PDB entry 4YBZ | X-ray diffraction, 2.10 A resolution | chains A and B of the 4 polymer chains in the assembly

== Chain A ==
Molecule: alpha subunit of Acyl-CoA synthetase (NDP forming)
From: Korarchaeum cryptofilum (strain OPF8)
UniProtKB: B1L3C9 (B1L3C9_KORCO); residues 1-464 here = UniProt positions 1-464
Sequence (464 residues; each row starts with the number of its first residue):
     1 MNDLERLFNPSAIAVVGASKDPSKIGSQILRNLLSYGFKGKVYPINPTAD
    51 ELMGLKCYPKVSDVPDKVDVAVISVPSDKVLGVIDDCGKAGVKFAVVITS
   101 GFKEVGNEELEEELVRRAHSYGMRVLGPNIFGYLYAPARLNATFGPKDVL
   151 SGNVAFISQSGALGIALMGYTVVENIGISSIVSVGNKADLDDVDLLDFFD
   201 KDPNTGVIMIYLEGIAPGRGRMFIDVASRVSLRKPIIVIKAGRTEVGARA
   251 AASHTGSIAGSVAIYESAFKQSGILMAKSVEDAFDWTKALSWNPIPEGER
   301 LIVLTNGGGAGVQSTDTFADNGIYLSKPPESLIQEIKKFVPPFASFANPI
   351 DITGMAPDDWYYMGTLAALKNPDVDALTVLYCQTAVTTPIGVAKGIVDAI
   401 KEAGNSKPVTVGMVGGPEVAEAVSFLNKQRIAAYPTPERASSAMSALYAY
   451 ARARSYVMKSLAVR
Unresolved in the structure: 1
Modified residues: H254 (N1-phosphonohistidine; NEP)
Ion coordination: Mg2+: H254 (shared with 1 residue of chain C)
Reported in the primary citation:
  - post-translational modification sites: H254
  - contacts within the chain: G161-H254, A162-H254, E213-H254
  - specificity-determining residues: F144, A162, I165, M355, T384, A385 (proposed by the authors, not directly observed)

== Chain B ==
Molecule: beta subunit of Acyl-CoA synthetase (NDP forming)
From: Korarchaeum cryptofilum (strain OPF8)
UniProtKB: B1L7P8 (B1L7P8_KORCO); residues 1-230 here = UniProt positions 1-230
Sequence (230 residues; row label = number of the first residue in the row):
     1 MSSRDLLLKAKENGRKSLLEHEAKYFISSYGIPVTNIRLAKSEEEAVNFS
    51 REIGFPVVLKIVSPQVVHKSDVGGVKVNLRSEEEVRKAYREIIENVKRNV
   101 PNAEIEGILVQEFAPPGVELIIGLLRDPQFGPTVMFGLGGVFVELFRDVS
   151 FRVAPLSEQDAESMIKEVKAYKLLTGFRGMEPVDIEAIKDALIRAGRIGV
   201 ENEEIAEMDLNPVIAYPKGIKVVDARIILR
Unresolved in the structure: 1
Reported in the primary citation:
  - binding site for the ligand ADP: K69
  - catalytic residues: H68, R178, R226 (proposed by the authors, not directly observed)

== Chain A / chain B interface ==
Contacting residue pairs (36):
  I215(A) - Q129(B)  hydrogen bond (backbone-side chain)
  A216(A) - Q129(B)
  P217(A) - P128(B)
  P217(A) - Q129(B)
  G218(A) - P128(B)  hydrogen bond (backbone-backbone)
  G218(A) - Q129(B)
  R219(A) - Q129(B)
  G220(A) - Q129(B)  hydrogen bond (backbone-backbone)
  G220(A) - F130(B)
  R221(A) - V153(B)
  R221(A) - A154(B)  hydrogen bond (side chain-backbone)
  R221(A) - P155(B)
  I224(A) - F130(B)  hydrophobic
  I224(A) - V153(B)  hydrophobic
  A259(A) - Q129(B)
  G260(A) - Q129(B)
  S261(A) - D127(B)
  A263(A) - F151(B)  hydrophobic
  I264(A) - D127(B)
  I264(A) - F130(B)  hydrophobic
  Y265(A) - Q129(B)
  Y265(A) - F130(B)  hydrophobic
  S267(A) - F151(B)  hydrogen bond (side chain-backbone)
  S267(A) - R152(B)
  A268(A) - F130(B)  hydrophobic
  K270(A) - R152(B)
  Q271(A) - R152(B)
  Q271(A) - V153(B)  hydrogen bond (side chain-backbone)
  Q271(A) - D160(B)
  Y456(A) - R152(B)  hydrogen bond
  Y456(A) - Q159(B)
  Y456(A) - D160(B)  hydrogen bond
  Y456(A) - S163(B)  hydrogen bond
  K459(A) - Q159(B)
  S460(A) - S157(B)
  S460(A) - Q159(B)
Other interface residues (no listed pair), chain B (15 interface residues in all): L125, T133

== In short ==
Chain A and chain B form an interface of 21 and 15 residues respectively; the contacts include 9 hydrogen
bonds. Polar contacts include I215(A)-Q129(B), R221(A)-A154(B) and S267(A)-F151(B). From the paper: catalytic
residues H68(B), R178(B) and R226(B); a binding site for the ligand ADP at K69(B).
Chain A is alpha subunit of Acyl-CoA synthetase (NDP forming) and chain B is beta subunit of Acyl-CoA
synthetase (NDP forming), both from Korarchaeum cryptofilum (strain OPF8); the structure, Ca. Korarchaeum
cryptofilum dinucleotide forming Acetyl-coenzyme A synthetase 1 in complex with ADP and with phosphorylated
..., was determined by X-ray diffraction (same publication as 4XYL, 4XYM, 4XZ3, 4Y8V, 4YAJ, 4YAK, 4YB8 and
5HBR).
